PDB entry 6KYU | X-ray diffraction, 1.50 A resolution | chains A and C of the 3 polymer chains in the assembly

== Chain A ==
Protein: MHC class I antigen
From: Anas platyrhynchos
UniProt: A0A2Z4U0R6 (A0A2Z4U0R6_ANAPL); residues 1-271 here correspond to UniProt positions 22-292 (UniProt number = residue number + 21)
Amino-acid sequence (271 residues; row label = number of the first residue in the row):
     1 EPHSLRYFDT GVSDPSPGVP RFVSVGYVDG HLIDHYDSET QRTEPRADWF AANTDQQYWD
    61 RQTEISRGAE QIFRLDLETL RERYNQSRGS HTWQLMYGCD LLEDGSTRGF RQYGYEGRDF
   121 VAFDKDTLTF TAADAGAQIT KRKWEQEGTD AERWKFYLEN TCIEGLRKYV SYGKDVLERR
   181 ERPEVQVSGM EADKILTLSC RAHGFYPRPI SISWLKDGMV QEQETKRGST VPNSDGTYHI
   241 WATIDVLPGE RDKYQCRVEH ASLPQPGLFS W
Construct notes: conflict Phe123 (Leu144 in A0A2Z4U0R6)
Disulfides: Cys99-Cys162, Cys200-Cys256

== Chain C ==
Protein: peptide
Amino-acid sequence (9 residues; numbered 1 to 9; the number before each row is that of its first residue):
     1 LRKRQLTVL

== How chain A and chain C interact ==
Contacting residue pairs (46; chain A residue first):
  Tyr7(A) with Leu1(C), hydrogen bond (side chain-backbone); Arg2(C)
  Asp9(A) with Gln5(C)
  Ser24(A) with Arg2(C), hydrogen bond
  Val25(A) with Arg2(C)
  Gly26(A) with Arg2(C)
  Asp34(A) with Arg2(C), salt bridge
  Thr43(A) with Arg2(C)
  Tyr58(A) with Leu1(C)
  Arg61(A) with Arg4(C)
  Gln62(A) with Leu1(C); Arg2(C), hydrogen bond (side chain-backbone)
  Glu64(A) with Arg4(C), salt bridge
  Ile65(A) with Arg2(C); Lys3(C); Arg4(C)
  Ser66(A) with Arg2(C), hydrogen bond
  Ala69(A) with Gln5(C)
  Ile72(A) with Gln5(C); Thr7(C)
  Phe73(A) with Gln5(C)
  Asp76(A) with Val8(C); Leu9(C), hydrogen bond (side chain-backbone)
  Thr79(A) with Leu9(C)
  Leu80(A) with Leu9(C), hydrophobic
  Trp93(A) with Leu9(C), hydrophobic
  Leu95(A) with Gln5(C)
  Tyr97(A) with Arg2(C); Lys3(C), hydrogen bond (side chain-backbone)
  Thr140(A) with Leu9(C)
  Lys143(A) with Val8(C), hydrogen bond (side chain-backbone); Leu9(C), hydrogen bond (side chain-backbone)
  Trp144(A) with Thr7(C); Val8(C), hydrogen bond (side chain-backbone); Leu9(C), hydrophobic
  Glu147(A) with Thr7(C)
  Asp150(A) with Leu6(C); Thr7(C)
  Arg153(A) with Lys3(C); Leu6(C)
  Trp154(A) with Lys3(C)
  Tyr157(A) with Leu1(C), hydrogen bond (side chain-backbone); Arg2(C); Lys3(C)
  Thr161(A) with Leu1(C)
  Tyr169(A) with Leu1(C), hydrogen bond (side chain-backbone)
Other interface residues (no listed pair), chain A (37 interface residues in all): Leu5, Leu75, Arg111, Phe120, Gly165

== In short ==
The interface between chain A and chain C involves 37 residues on one side and 9 on the other, with 11
hydrogen bonds and 2 salt bridges. Polar pairs include Asp34(A)-Arg2(C), Glu64(A)-Arg4(C) and Tyr7(A)-Leu1(C).
Here chain A is MHC class I antigen (Anas platyrhynchos) and chain C is peptide. Entry 6KYU (Complex assembly,
crystallization and preliminary X-ray crystallographic studies of duck MHC class I molecule) was determined by
X-ray diffraction.
